Entry 7Z43 (X-ray diffraction, 3.12 A resolution); this record covers chains BBB and CCC of the 8 polymer chains in the assembly.

== Chain BBB ==
Name: RNA-directed RNA polymerase catalytic subunit
Organism: Influenza B virus
Notes: EC 2.7.7.48
UniProt: Q5V8Y6 (Q5V8Y6_9INFB); residues 1-752 here = UniProt positions 1-752
Chain sequence (772 residues; row label = number of the first residue in the row; numbers below 1 keep their minus sign (Gly-8 is residue -8)):
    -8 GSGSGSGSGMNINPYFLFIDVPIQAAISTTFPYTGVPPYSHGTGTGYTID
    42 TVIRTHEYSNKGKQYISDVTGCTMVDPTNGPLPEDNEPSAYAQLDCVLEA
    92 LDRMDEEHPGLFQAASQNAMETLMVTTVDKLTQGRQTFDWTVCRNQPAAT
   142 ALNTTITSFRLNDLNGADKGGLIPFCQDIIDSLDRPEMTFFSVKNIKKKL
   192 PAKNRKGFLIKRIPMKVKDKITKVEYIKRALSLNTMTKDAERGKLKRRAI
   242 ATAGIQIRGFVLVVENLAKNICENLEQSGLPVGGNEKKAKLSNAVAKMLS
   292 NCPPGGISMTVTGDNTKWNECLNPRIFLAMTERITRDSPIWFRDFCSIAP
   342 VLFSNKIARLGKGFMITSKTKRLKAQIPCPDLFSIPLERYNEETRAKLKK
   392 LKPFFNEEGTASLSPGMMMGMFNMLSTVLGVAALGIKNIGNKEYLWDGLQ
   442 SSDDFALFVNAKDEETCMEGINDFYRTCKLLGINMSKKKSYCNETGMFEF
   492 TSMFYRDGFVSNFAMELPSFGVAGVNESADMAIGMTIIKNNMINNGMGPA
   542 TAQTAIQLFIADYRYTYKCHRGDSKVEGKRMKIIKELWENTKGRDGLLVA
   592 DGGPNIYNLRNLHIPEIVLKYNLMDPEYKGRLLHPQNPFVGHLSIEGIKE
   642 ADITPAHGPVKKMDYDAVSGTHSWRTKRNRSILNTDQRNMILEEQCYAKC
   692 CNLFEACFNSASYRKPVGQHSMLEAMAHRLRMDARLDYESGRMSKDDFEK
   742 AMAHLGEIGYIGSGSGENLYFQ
Disordered / not traced: -8 to -1, 750-763
Differences from the reference sequence: expression tag (-8 to 0, 753-763)

== Chain CCC ==
Name: Polymerase basic protein 2
Organism: Influenza B virus
UniProt: Q5V8X3 (Q5V8X3_9INFB); residues 1-770 here = UniProt positions 1-770
Chain sequence (798 residues; row label = number of the first residue in the row; numbers below 1 keep their minus sign (Gly-8 is residue -8)):
    -8 GSGSGSGSGMTLAKIELLKQLLRDNEAKTVLKQTTVDQYNIIRKFNTSRI
    42 EKNPSLRMKWAMCSNFPLALTKGDMANRIPLEYKGIQLKTNAEDIGTKGQ
    92 MCSIAAVTWWNTYGPIGDTEGFERVYESFFLRKMRLDNATWGRITFGPVE
   142 RVRKRVLLNPLTKEMPPDEASNVIMEILFPKEAGIPRESTWIHRELIKEK
   192 REKLKGTMITPIVLAYMLERELVARRRFLPVAGATSAEFIEMLHCLQGEN
   242 WRQIYHPGGNKLTESRSQSMIVACRKIIRRSIVASNPLELAVEIANKTVI
   292 DTEPLKSCLAAIDGGDVACDIIRAALGLKIRQRQRFGRLELKRISGRGFK
   342 NDEEILIGNGTIQKIGIWDGEEEFHVRCGECRGILKKSKMKLEKLLINSA
   392 KKEDMRDLIILCMVFSQDTRMFQGVRGEINFLNRAGQLLSPMYQLQRYFL
   442 NRSNDLFDQWGYEESPKASELHGINESMNASDYTLKGVVVTRNVIDDFSS
   492 TETEKVSITKNLSLIKRTGEVIMGANDVSELESQAQLMITYDTPKMWEMG
   542 TTKELVQNTYQWVLKNLVTLKAQFLLGKEDMFQWDAFEAFESIIPQKMAG
   592 QYSGFARAVLKQMRDQEVMKTDQFIKLLPFCFSPPKLRSNGEPYQFLKLV
   642 LKGGGENFIEVRKGSPLFSYNPQTEVLTICGRMMSLKGKIEDEERNRSMG
   692 NAVLAGFLVSGKYDPDLGDFKTIEELEKLKPGEKANILLYQGKPVKVVKR
   742 KRYSALSNDISQGIKRQRMTVESMGWALSGWSHPQFEKGSGSENLYFQ
Disordered / not traced: -8 to -1, 486-495, 742-789
Differences from the reference sequence: expression tag (-8 to 0, 771-789)
Residues lining bound ligands: IC5 ([(2R,3S,4R,5R)-5-(2-azanyl-7-methyl-6-oxidanylidene-1H-purin-9-yl)-3,4-bis(oxidanyl)oxolan-2-yl]methyl phosphono hydrogen phosphate): Gln325, Arg326, Phe327, Arg334, Gly339, Lys341, Trp359, Glu363, Phe365, Lys378, Phe406, Gln408, Met433, Tyr434, Ser520

== How chain BBB and chain CCC interact ==
Residue-residue contacts (256):
  Pro13(BBB) with Met674(CCC), hydrophobic
  Tyr30(BBB) with Asn44(CCC), hydrogen bond
  Thr123(BBB) with Ile32(CCC); Lys35(CCC)
  Gln127(BBB) with Arg40(CCC); Ile41(CCC)
  Pro138(BBB) with Ser39(CCC)
  Ala140(BBB) with Ile32(CCC); Lys35(CCC)
  Thr141(BBB) with Phe36(CCC); Asn37(CCC)
  Leu143(BBB) with Ile32(CCC), hydrophobic
  Asn144(BBB) with Phe36(CCC)
  Ile147(BBB) with Ile32(CCC), hydrophobic
  Arg151(BBB) with Gln24(CCC), hydrogen bond (side chain-backbone); Gln29(CCC), hydrogen bond
  Ala158(BBB) with Gln29(CCC)
  Asp159(BBB) with Thr26(CCC); Gln29(CCC)
  Gly161(BBB) with Asp28(CCC)
  Glu264(BBB) with Arg425(CCC), salt bridge
  Pro272(BBB) with Arg425(CCC)
  Val273(BBB) with Arg425(CCC)
  Asn276(BBB) with Arg144(CCC), hydrogen bond; Phe219(CCC), hydrogen bond (side chain-backbone); Leu220(CCC); Pro221(CCC)
  Glu277(BBB) with Phe219(CCC); Arg425(CCC), salt bridge; Ala426(CCC)
  Lys279(BBB) with Arg144(CCC)
  Lys281(BBB) with Arg425(CCC); Ala426(CCC)
  Ala287(BBB) with Gly646(CCC); Glu647(CCC)
  Lys288(BBB) with Gly427(CCC)
  Leu290(BBB) with Phe649(CCC), hydrophobic
  Ser291(BBB) with Gly646(CCC)
  Gly296(BBB) with Leu638(CCC)
  Ile298(BBB) with Gln732(CCC)
  Glu455(BBB) with Gln732(CCC), hydrogen bond
  Glu485(BBB) with Lys654(CCC), salt bridge; Gln732(CCC)
  Asp498(BBB) with Pro657(CCC)
  Val513(BBB) with Ser46(CCC); Lys50(CCC)
  Ala514(BBB) with Pro45(CCC); Ser46(CCC), hydrogen bond (backbone-backbone)
  Gly515(BBB) with Pro45(CCC); Met49(CCC)
  Val516(BBB) with Met49(CCC)
  Lys530(BBB) with His235(CCC)
  Met533(BBB) with His235(CCC)
  Ile534(BBB) with Arg142(CCC), hydrogen bond (backbone-side chain); Pro221(CCC); His235(CCC)
  Asn535(BBB) with Pro221(CCC)
  Asp553(BBB) with Lys50(CCC), salt bridge
  Thr557(BBB) with Lys50(CCC), hydrogen bond; Met53(CCC)
  Tyr558(BBB) with Met49(CCC); Met53(CCC), hydrophobic; Ile95(CCC)
  Lys559(BBB) with Met53(CCC); Cys54(CCC)
  Lys570(BBB) with Asn56(CCC), hydrogen bond; Ile77(CCC)
  Arg571(BBB) with Ile95(CCC); Val98(CCC); Thr99(CCC), hydrogen bond
  Lys573(BBB) with Lys75(CCC), hydrogen bond (side chain-backbone); Ile77(CCC)
  Ile574(BBB) with Ile77(CCC), hydrophobic; Ala96(CCC), hydrophobic; Thr99(CCC); Trp100(CCC); Thr103(CCC)
  Ile575(BBB) with Thr99(CCC)
  Glu577(BBB) with Tyr74(CCC), hydrogen bond; Lys75(CCC); Tyr104(CCC), hydrogen bond
  Leu578(BBB) with Thr103(CCC)
  Asn581(BBB) with Tyr104(CCC), hydrogen bond
  Asp592(BBB) with Asn102(CCC), hydrogen bond
  Leu600(BBB) with His235(CCC), hydrogen bond (backbone-side chain); Cys236(CCC)
  Arg601(BBB) with Leu127(CCC); Trp132(CCC); Met233(CCC); His235(CCC), hydrogen bond (backbone-side chain); Cys236(CCC)
  His604(BBB) with Arg123(CCC), hydrogen bond (backbone-side chain); Glu232(CCC), hydrogen bond (side chain-backbone); Met233(CCC); His235(CCC)
  Ile605(BBB) with Lys124(CCC)
  Val609(BBB) with Phe120(CCC), hydrophobic; Phe121(CCC), hydrophobic; Lys124(CCC)
  Leu610(BBB) with Lys124(CCC), hydrogen bond (backbone-side chain)
  Tyr612(BBB) with Thr110(CCC); Phe113(CCC), hydrophobic; Glu114(CCC); Phe121(CCC), hydrophobic
  Asn613(BBB) with Glu114(CCC); Lys124(CCC), hydrogen bond
  Glu618(BBB) with Ile107(CCC)
  Tyr619(BBB) with Asn102(CCC)
  Lys620(BBB) with Thr110(CCC)
  Gly621(BBB) with Gly108(CCC), hydrogen bond (backbone-backbone); Thr110(CCC)
  Arg622(BBB) with Trp101(CCC), hydrogen bond (backbone-side chain); Asn102(CCC); Thr103(CCC), hydrogen bond (side chain-backbone); Tyr104(CCC); Gly105(CCC), hydrogen bond (side chain-backbone); Pro106(CCC); Ile107(CCC)
  Leu623(BBB) with Asn102(CCC)
  Leu624(BBB) with Phe113(CCC), hydrophobic
  His625(BBB) with Met66(CCC); Pro106(CCC); Gly108(CCC)
  Pro626(BBB) with Asp109(CCC); Met199(CCC), hydrophobic
  Gln627(BBB) with Met66(CCC); Met199(CCC)
  Asn628(BBB) with Trp101(CCC)
  Pro629(BBB) with Leu61(CCC); Thr62(CCC), hydrogen bond (backbone-backbone); Ala67(CCC), hydrophobic; Ile70(CCC), hydrophobic; Trp101(CCC)
  Phe630(BBB) with Leu61(CCC), hydrophobic; Ala97(CCC); Val98(CCC), hydrophobic; Trp101(CCC), hydrophobic
  Gly632(BBB) with Thr62(CCC)
  Leu634(BBB) with Ile203(CCC); Val204(CCC), hydrophobic
  Ile639(BBB) with Tyr207(CCC), hydrophobic
  Lys640(BBB) with Tyr207(CCC)
  Asp655(BBB) with Arg216(CCC), salt bridge; Arg218(CCC), salt bridge
  Tyr656(BBB) with Tyr207(CCC)
  Asp657(BBB) with Phe120(CCC); Arg123(CCC), salt bridge; Tyr207(CCC); Arg211(CCC), salt bridge
  Val659(BBB) with Phe113(CCC), hydrophobic; Tyr117(CCC), hydrophobic
  Ser660(BBB) with Tyr117(CCC), hydrogen bond (backbone-side chain)
  Thr662(BBB) with Trp101(CCC); Asn102(CCC), hydrogen bond
  His663(BBB) with Asn102(CCC), hydrogen bond
  Trp665(BBB) with Met49(CCC), hydrophobic; Leu59(CCC), hydrophobic; Val98(CCC)
  Arg666(BBB) with Leu59(CCC); Ala60(CCC), hydrogen bond (backbone-backbone); Thr62(CCC), hydrogen bond; Thr88(CCC)
  Thr667(BBB) with Pro58(CCC)
  Lys668(BBB) with Phe57(CCC), hydrogen bond (side chain-backbone); Pro58(CCC), hydrogen bond (backbone-backbone); Asp85(CCC); Met92(CCC)
  Arg669(BBB) with Thr38(CCC), hydrogen bond; Ser39(CCC); Asp85(CCC), hydrogen bond (backbone-side chain); Gly87(CCC)
  Arg671(BBB) with Glu84(CCC), hydrogen bond (side chain-backbone); Asp85(CCC); Ile86(CCC); Met92(CCC)
  Ile673(BBB) with Thr38(CCC); Ile86(CCC), hydrophobic
  Leu674(BBB) with Ile86(CCC), hydrophobic
  Met681(BBB) with Thr38(CCC)
  Ile682(BBB) with Ile86(CCC), hydrophobic
  Glu684(BBB) with Phe36(CCC)
  Glu685(BBB) with Phe36(CCC); Asn37(CCC); Thr38(CCC), hydrogen bond (side chain-backbone)
  Gln686(BBB) with Ile86(CCC), hydrogen bond (side chain-backbone); Lys89(CCC)
  Cys687(BBB) with Glu17(CCC); Ala18(CCC)
  Tyr688(BBB) with Val21(CCC), hydrophobic; Ile33(CCC), hydrophobic; Phe36(CCC), hydrophobic
  Lys690(BBB) with Leu12(CCC)
  Cys691(BBB) with Val21(CCC), hydrophobic; Leu22(CCC), hydrophobic
  Cys692(BBB) with Tyr30(CCC), hydrophobic; Ile33(CCC), hydrophobic; Arg34(CCC)
  Asn693(BBB) with Arg34(CCC), hydrogen bond
  Leu694(BBB) with Leu9(CCC), hydrophobic; Leu12(CCC), hydrophobic
  Glu696(BBB) with Tyr30(CCC), hydrogen bond; Arg34(CCC), salt bridge
  Ala697(BBB) with Lys5(CCC), hydrogen bond (backbone-side chain)
  Phe699(BBB) with Glu173(CCC)
  Asn700(BBB) with Phe170(CCC); Glu173(CCC), hydrogen bond (backbone-side chain)
  Ser701(BBB) with Met166(CCC); Phe170(CCC); Glu173(CCC)
  Ala702(BBB) with Tyr30(CCC)
  Ser703(BBB) with Ile203(CCC)
  Tyr704(BBB) with Ser162(CCC); Ile165(CCC); Ile203(CCC); Ala206(CCC), hydrophobic; Glu210(CCC)
  Arg705(BBB) with Ser162(CCC), hydrogen bond; Asn163(CCC), hydrogen bond; Met166(CCC); Ala174(CCC), hydrogen bond (side chain-backbone)
  Lys706(BBB) with Asn31(CCC)
  Pro707(BBB) with Val27(CCC); Tyr30(CCC), hydrophobic; Asn31(CCC)
  Val708(BBB) with Val27(CCC); Asp28(CCC)
  Gly709(BBB) with Thr26(CCC); Val27(CCC), hydrogen bond (backbone-backbone); Asp28(CCC), hydrogen bond (backbone-backbone)
  Gln710(BBB) with Thr26(CCC); Asp28(CCC), hydrogen bond
  His711(BBB) with Thr26(CCC); Val27(CCC)
  Ser712(BBB) with Leu22(CCC), hydrogen bond (side chain-backbone); Lys23(CCC), hydrogen bond (side chain-backbone)
  Met713(BBB) with Leu22(CCC), hydrogen bond (backbone-backbone); Thr25(CCC), hydrogen bond (backbone-backbone); Tyr30(CCC), hydrophobic
  Leu714(BBB) with Leu22(CCC), hydrogen bond (backbone-backbone)
  Met717(BBB) with Leu22(CCC), hydrophobic
  Arg720(BBB) with Lys172(CCC); Glu173(CCC), salt bridge
  Leu721(BBB) with Thr2(CCC); Lys5(CCC); Leu9(CCC), hydrophobic
  Asp724(BBB) with Thr2(CCC)
  Ala725(BBB) with Thr2(CCC)
  Asp728(BBB) with Thr2(CCC), hydrogen bond
  Asp738(BBB) with Leu3(CCC)
  Ala742(BBB) with Ile6(CCC), hydrophobic
  His745(BBB) with Ile6(CCC); Glu7(CCC), salt bridge; Lys10(CCC)
  Leu746(BBB) with Ile6(CCC), hydrophobic
  Glu748(BBB) with Lys10(CCC)
  Ile749(BBB) with Leu13(CCC), hydrophobic
Also at the interface, not in a pair above, chain BBB (159 interface residues in all): Ala105, Asn109, Val119, Asp120, Arg126, Lys160, Lys207, Ala280, Ser283, Asn284, Pro295, Asn517, Glu518, Asn602, Pro606, Ile608, Pro617, Ile636, Val651, Ala658, Asn670, Ala689, Phe695, Cys698, Ala716, Lys741
Also at the interface, not in a pair above, chain CCC (128 interface residues in all): Leu8, Lys43, Ser55, Cys93, Leu234, Glu419, Gln428

== Overview ==
Chain BBB and chain CCC form an interface of 159 and 128 residues respectively; the contacts include 55
hydrogen bonds and 11 salt bridges. Polar pairs include Glu264(BBB)-Arg425(CCC), Glu277(BBB)-Arg425(CCC) and
Glu485(BBB)-Lys654(CCC). Bound to chain CCC: compound IC5.
Chain BBB is RNA-directed RNA polymerase catalytic subunit and chain CCC is Polymerase basic protein 2, both
from Influenza B virus; the structure, Influenza B polymerase with Pol II pSer5 CTD peptide mimic bound in
site 1B and 2B, was determined by X-ray diffraction, deposited together with 7Z42.
